PDB entry 7VAQ | electron microscopy, 3.60 A resolution | chains G and H of the 12 polymer chains in the assembly

== Chain G ==
Molecule: V-type ATP synthase subunit D
Organism: Thermus thermophilus HB8
UniProt: O87880 (VATD_THET8); residues 1-223 here = UniProt positions 1-223
Chain sequence (223 residues; each row starts with the number of its first residue):
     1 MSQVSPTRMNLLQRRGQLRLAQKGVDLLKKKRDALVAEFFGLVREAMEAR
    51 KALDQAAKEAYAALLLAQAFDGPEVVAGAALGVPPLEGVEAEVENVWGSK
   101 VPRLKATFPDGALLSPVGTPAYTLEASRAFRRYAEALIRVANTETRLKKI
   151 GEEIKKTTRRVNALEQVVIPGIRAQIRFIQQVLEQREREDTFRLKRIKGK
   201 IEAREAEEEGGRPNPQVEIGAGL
Unresolved in the structure: 1-3, 210-223

== Chain H ==
Molecule: V-type ATP synthase subunit F
Organism: Thermus thermophilus HB8
UniProt: P74903 (VATF_THET8); numbering as in UniProt (aligned over 1-104)
Chain sequence (104 residues; numbered 1 to 104; the number before each row is that of its first residue):
     1 MAVIADPETAQGFRLAGLEGYGASSAEEAQSLLETLVERGGYALVAVDEA
    51 LLPDPERAVERLMRGRDLPVLLPIAGLKEAFQGHDVEGYMRELVRKTIGF
   101 DIKL

== Interface between chain G and chain H ==
Contacting residue pairs (59):
  Phe39(G) - Thr97(H)
  Phe40(G) - Ile102(H)  hydrophobic
  Val43(G) - Met90(H)
  Val43(G) - Val94(H)  hydrophobic
  Ala46(G) - Met90(H)  hydrophobic
  Met47(G) - Met90(H)
  Arg50(G) - Glu49(H)  salt bridge
  Arg50(G) - Leu72(H)
  Arg50(G) - Pro73(H)
  Arg50(G) - Tyr89(H)
  Lys51(G) - Glu87(H)  salt bridge
  Asp54(G) - His84(H)
  Lys58(G) - Phe81(H)
  Tyr61(G) - Glu8(H)  hydrogen bond
  Tyr61(G) - Leu77(H)
  Tyr61(G) - Phe81(H)  hydrophobic
  Ala62(G) - Phe81(H)
  Leu64(G) - Glu8(H)
  Leu65(G) - Phe81(H)  hydrophobic
  Gln68(G) - Gln11(H)
  Gly82(G) - Arg14(H)
  Val83(G) - Arg14(H)  hydrogen bond (backbone-backbone)
  Val83(G) - Leu15(H)
  Val83(G) - Ala16(H)
  Val83(G) - Gly17(H)
  Pro84(G) - Gly17(H)
  Pro85(G) - Gly17(H)
  Pro85(G) - Glu19(H)
  Leu86(G) - Met1(H)
  Glu87(G) - Met1(H)  hydrogen bond (side chain-backbone)
  Glu87(G) - Gly41(H)
  Glu87(G) - Tyr42(H)
  Glu87(G) - Ala43(H)  hydrogen bond (side chain-backbone)
  Val89(G) - Met1(H)  hydrophobic
  Val89(G) - Ala43(H)  hydrophobic
  Ala91(G) - Leu68(H)  hydrophobic
  Pro102(G) - Asp67(H)
  Leu104(G) - Ala43(H)
  Phe108(G) - Met1(H)  hydrophobic
  Phe108(G) - Ala16(H)
  Phe108(G) - Gly17(H)
  Leu113(G) - Leu15(H)
  Ala126(G) - Leu15(H)  hydrophobic
  Phe130(G) - Gly12(H)
  Phe130(G) - Phe13(H)
  Phe130(G) - Leu15(H)  hydrophobic
  Tyr133(G) - Phe13(H)  hydrophobic
  Tyr133(G) - Ile74(H)
  Leu137(G) - Leu44(H)  hydrophobic
  Leu137(G) - Leu72(H)
  Val140(G) - Leu72(H)  hydrophobic
  Ala141(G) - Leu72(H)  hydrophobic
  Glu144(G) - Leu72(H)
  Glu144(G) - Tyr89(H)  hydrogen bond
  Leu147(G) - Leu93(H)  hydrophobic
  Lys148(G) - Glu56(H)  salt bridge
  Gly151(G) - Thr97(H)
  Lys155(G) - Lys96(H)  hydrogen bond (side chain-backbone)
  Lys155(G) - Thr97(H)
Also at the interface, not in a pair above, chain G (39 interface residues in all): Ala57, Val76
Also at the interface, not in a pair above, chain H (39 interface residues in all): Thr9, Val70, Ala75, Lys78, Ala80, Val86, Ile98

== In short ==
Chain G and chain H each contribute 39 residues to their interface; the contacts include 6 hydrogen bonds and
3 salt bridges. Polar contacts include Arg50(G)-Glu49(H), Lys51(G)-Glu87(H) and Lys148(G)-Glu56(H).
Chain G is V-type ATP synthase subunit D and chain H is V-type ATP synthase subunit F, both from Thermus
thermophilus HB8; the structure, V1EG of V/A-ATPase from Thermus thermophilus, high ATP, state3-2, was
determined by electron microscopy (same publication as 7VAI, 7VAJ, 7VAK, 7VAL, 7VAM, 7VAN and 11 further
entries).
